Entry 6RKG (X-ray diffraction, 1.32 A resolution); this record covers chains B and C of the 3 polymer chains in the assembly.

Chain B:
Molecule: Urease subunit beta
Organism: Sporosarcina pasteurii
Notes: EC 3.5.1.5
Reference sequence: P41021 (URE2_SPOPA); numbering as in UniProt (aligned over 5-126)
Chain sequence (122 residues; numbered 5 to 126; the number before each row is that of its first residue):
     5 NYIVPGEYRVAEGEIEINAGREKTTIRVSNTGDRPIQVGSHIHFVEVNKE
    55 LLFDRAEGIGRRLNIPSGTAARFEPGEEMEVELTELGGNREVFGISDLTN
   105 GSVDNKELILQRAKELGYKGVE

Chain C:
Molecule: Urease subunit alpha
Organism: Sporosarcina pasteurii
Notes: EC 3.5.1.5
Reference sequence: A0A0H3YL32 (A0A0H3YL32_SPOPA); residue numbers follow UniProt; this construct covers 1-570
Chain sequence (570 residues; each row starts with the number of its first residue):
     1 MKINRQQYAESYGPTVGDQVRLADTDLWIEVEKDYTTYGDEANFGGGKVL
    51 REGMGENGTYTRTENVLDLLLTNALILDYTGIYKADIGVKDGYIVGIGKG
   101 GNPDIMDGVTPNMIVGTATEVIAAEGKIVTAGGIDTHVHFINPDQVDVAL
   151 ANGITTLFGGGTGPAEGSKATTVTPGPWNIEKMLKSTEGLPINVGILGKG
   201 HGSSIAPIMEQIDAGAAGLKIHEDWGATPASIDRSLTVADEADVQVAIHS
   251 DTLNEAGFLEDTLRAINGRVIHSFHVEGAGGGHAPDIMAMAGHPNVLPSS
   301 TNPTRPFTVNTIDEHLDMLMVCHHLKQNIPEDVAFADSRIRPETIAAEDI
   351 LHDLGIISMMSTDALAMGRAGEMVLRTWQTADKMKKQRGPLAEEKNGSDN
   401 FRAKRYVSKYTINPAIAQGIAHEVGSIEEGKFADLVLWEPKFFGVKADRV
   451 IKGGIIAYAQIGDPSASIPTPQPVMGRRMYGTVGDLIHDTNITFMSKSSI
   501 QQGVPAKLGLKRRIGTVKNCRNIGKKDMKWNDVTTDIDINPETYEVKVDG
   551 EVLTCEPVKELPMAQRYFLF
Modified positions: K220 (lysine nz-carboxylic acid; KCX)

Chain B / chain C interface:
Pairs across the interface - 92 pairs, chain B then chain C:
  I7(B) with R21(C); D24(C)
  V8(B) with R21(C)
  P9(B) with A23(C); K441(C); Y567(C)
  G10(B) with V20(C); R21(C); A23(C), hydrogen bond (backbone-backbone); P440(C); K441(C)
  E11(B) with V20(C); R21(C), salt bridge; W28(C)
  Y12(B) with A9(C); P14(C); Q19(C); V20(C), hydrophobic; G126(C)
  R13(B) with D18(C); Q19(C), hydrogen bond; W28(C)
  V14(B) with R5(C); Q6(C); A9(C), hydrophobic; D18(C)
  A15(B) with R5(C); G17(C); D18(C), hydrogen bond (backbone-side chain)
  E16(B) with R5(C), hydrogen bond (backbone-side chain)
  G17(B) with R5(C)
  E18(B) with K2(C); I3(C)
  I19(B) with M1(C); K2(C); I3(C), hydrogen bond (backbone-backbone); R5(C); Y8(C), hydrophobic; T15(C); Y38(C), hydrophobic
  E20(B) with M1(C); K2(C); Y38(C)
  I21(B) with M1(C), hydrogen bond (backbone-backbone); I3(C), hydrophobic; Y38(C); G39(C)
  N22(B) with Y38(C), hydrogen bond (backbone-backbone); G39(C)
  R25(B) with D40(C), salt bridge; D107(C), salt bridge
  S44(B) with V49(C)
  H45(B) with G39(C), hydrogen bond (side chain-backbone); D40(C), salt bridge; V49(C); M54(C); I105(C)
  I46(B) with M54(C), hydrophobic
  R66(B) with G39(C), hydrogen bond (side chain-backbone); D40(C), salt bridge
  N68(B) with M1(C)
  P70(B) with M1(C); I3(C), hydrophobic; Y12(C)
  S71(B) with Y12(C), hydrogen bond (backbone-side chain); G39(C); E41(C), hydrogen bond (side chain-backbone); N43(C), hydrogen bond; V49(C)
  G72(B) with N43(C); K48(C), hydrogen bond (backbone-side chain); V49(C)
  L90(B) with I105(C)
  G91(B) with D104(C); I105(C), hydrogen bond (backbone-backbone); D107(C)
  G92(B) with P103(C); I105(C); M106(C), hydrogen bond (backbone-backbone); D107(C), hydrogen bond (backbone-side chain)
  N93(B) with P103(C), hydrogen bond (backbone-backbone); D104(C)
  R94(B) with D104(C), hydrogen bond (backbone-backbone)
  E95(B) with D104(C), hydrogen bond (backbone-backbone); I105(C)
  F97(B) with E52(C); G53(C); T59(C); D104(C)
  G98(B) with E52(C)
  I99(B) with E52(C), hydrogen bond (backbone-side chain); G53(C)
Also at the interface, not in a pair above, chain B (39 interface residues in all): Y6, G43, I69, T73, V96
Also at the interface, not in a pair above, chain C (47 interface residues in all): N4, G13, V16, D26, T37, G47, R51, G397, R566

Summary:
The interface between chain B and chain C involves 39 residues on one side and 47 on the other; the contacts
include 20 hydrogen bonds and 5 salt bridges. Polar contacts include E11(B)-R21(C), R25(B)-D40(C) and
R25(B)-D107(C).
Chain B is Urease subunit beta and chain C is Urease subunit alpha, both from Sporosarcina pasteurii; the
structure, 1.32 A RESOLUTION OF SPOROSARCINA PASTEURII UREASE INHIBITED IN THE PRESENCE OF NBPTO AT pH 7.5,
was determined by X-ray diffraction, deposited together with 6RP1.
